4O3N - chains A and P of the 3 polymer chains in the assembly; structure by X-ray diffraction, 1.58 A resolution.

Chain A:
Molecule: DNA polymerase eta
Organism: Homo sapiens
Notes: EC 2.7.7.7
Reference sequence: Q9Y253 (POLH_HUMAN); numbering as in UniProt (aligned over 1-432)
Amino-acid sequence (435 residues; row label = number of the first residue in the row; numbers below 1 keep their minus sign (Gly-2 is residue -2)):
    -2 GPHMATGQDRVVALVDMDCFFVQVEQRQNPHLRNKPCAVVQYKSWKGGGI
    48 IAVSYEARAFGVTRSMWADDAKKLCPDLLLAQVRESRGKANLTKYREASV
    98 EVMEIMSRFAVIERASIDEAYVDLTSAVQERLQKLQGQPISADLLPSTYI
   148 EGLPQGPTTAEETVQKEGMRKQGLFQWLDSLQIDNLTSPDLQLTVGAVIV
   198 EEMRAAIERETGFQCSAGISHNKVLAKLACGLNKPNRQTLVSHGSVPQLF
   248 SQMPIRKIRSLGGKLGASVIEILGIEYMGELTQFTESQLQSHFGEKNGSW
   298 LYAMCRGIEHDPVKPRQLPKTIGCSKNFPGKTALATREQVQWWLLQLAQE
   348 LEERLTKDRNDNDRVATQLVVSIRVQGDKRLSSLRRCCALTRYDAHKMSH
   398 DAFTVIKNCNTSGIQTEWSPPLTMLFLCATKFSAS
Disordered / not traced: 155-159
Differences from the reference sequence: expression tag (-2 to 0)
Bound ions: Mg2+ site 1: Asp13, Met14, Asp115 (together with 0KX); Mg2+ site 2: Asp13, Asp115, Glu116 (together with 0KX) (shared with DT8(P) of chain P)
Ligand contacts: 0KX (2'-deoxy-5'-O-[(R)-hydroxy{[(R)-hydroxy(phosphonooxy)phosphoryl]amino}phosphoryl]cytidine): Asp13, Met14, Asp15, Cys16, Phe17, Phe18, Ile48, Ala49, Tyr52, Arg55, Arg61, Ile114, Asp115, Glu116, Lys231
What the authors report for this chain:
  - binding site for the 12-nt DNA strand: Gln38
  - binding site for 0KX: Arg61
  - specificity-determining residues: Arg61 (proposed by the authors, not directly observed)

Chain P:
Molecule: 8-nt DNA strand
Sequence (8 nucleotides; each row starts with the number of its first residue):
     1 AGCGTCAT
Bound ions: Mg2+: DT8 (together with 0KX) (shared with Asp13(A), Asp115(A), Glu116(A) of chain A)

Interface between chain A and chain P:
Contacting residue pairs (21; chain A residue first):
  Ser113(A) with DT8(P), hydrogen bond to the phosphate
  Asp115(A) with DT8(P), phosphate contact
  Glu116(A) with DT8(P), phosphate contact
  Lys224(A) with DT8(P), salt bridge to the phosphate
  Arg256(A) with DA7(P), phosphate contact
  Ser257(A) with DC6(P), phosphate contact; DA7(P), hydrogen bond to the phosphate
  Leu258(A) with DA7(P), hydrogen bond to the phosphate
  Gly259(A) with DA7(P), hydrogen bond to the phosphate
  Gly260(A) with DC6(P), phosphate contact; DA7(P), phosphate contact
  Lys261(A) with DT5(P), salt bridge to the phosphate; DC6(P), hydrogen bond to the phosphate
  Leu262(A) with DC6(P), hydrogen bond to the phosphate
  Arg377(A) with DG4(P), salt bridge to the phosphate
  Leu381(A) with DC3(P), phosphate contact
  Arg382(A) with DG2(P), sugar contact; DC3(P), hydrogen bond to the phosphate; DG4(P), hydrogen bond to the base
  Arg383(A) with DG2(P), phosphate contact
  Cys384(A) with DG2(P), phosphate contact
Also at the interface, not in a pair above, chain A (21 interface residues in all): Asp13, Ile255, Leu378, Ser379, Ser380
Also at the interface, not in a pair above, chain P (8 interface residues in all): DA1

Overview:
21 residues of chain A and 8 residues of chain P are in contact; the contacts include 8 hydrogen bonds and 3
salt bridges. Polar contacts include Arg382(A)-DG4(P), Ser113(A)-DT8(P) and Ser257(A)-DA7(P). Chain A binds
compound 0KX. The paper reports a binding site for the 12-nt DNA strand at Gln38(A); a binding site for 0KX at
Arg61(A).
Chain A is DNA polymerase eta (Homo sapiens) and chain P is an 8-nt DNA strand; the structure, Crystal
structure of human dna polymerase eta in ternary complex with native dna and incoming nucleotide ..., was
determined by X-ray diffraction, deposited together with 4O3O, 4O3P, 4O3Q, 4O3R and 4O3S.
